5D0T - chains T and U of the 28 polymer chains in the assembly; structure by X-ray diffraction, 2.60 A resolution.

[Chain T]
Molecule: Probable proteasome subunit alpha type-7
Source organism: Saccharomyces cerevisiae (strain ATCC 204508 / S288c)
Notes: EC 3.4.25.1
UniProtKB: P21242 (PSA7_YEAST); residues -3 to 284 here correspond to UniProt positions 1-288 (UniProt number = residue number + 4)
Amino-acid sequence (288 residues; numbered -3 to 284; the number before each row is that of its first residue; numbers below 1 keep their minus sign (Met-3 is residue -3)):
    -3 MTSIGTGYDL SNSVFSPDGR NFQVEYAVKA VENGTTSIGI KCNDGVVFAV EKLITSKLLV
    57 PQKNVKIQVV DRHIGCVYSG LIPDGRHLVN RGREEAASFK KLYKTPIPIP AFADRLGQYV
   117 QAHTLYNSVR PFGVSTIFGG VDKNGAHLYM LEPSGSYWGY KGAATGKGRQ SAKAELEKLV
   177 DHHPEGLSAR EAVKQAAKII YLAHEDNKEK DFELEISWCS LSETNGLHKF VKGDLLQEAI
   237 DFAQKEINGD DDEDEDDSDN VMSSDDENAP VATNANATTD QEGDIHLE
Unresolved in the structure: -3 to 1, 245-284
UniProt features mapped onto this chain:
  - modified residue: Thr-2 (N-acetylthreonine)

[Chain U]
Molecule: Proteasome subunit alpha type-1
Source organism: Saccharomyces cerevisiae (strain ATCC 204508 / S288c)
Notes: EC 3.4.25.1
UniProtKB: P21243 (PSA1_YEAST); residues -8 to 243 here correspond to UniProt positions 1-252 (UniProt number = residue number + 9)
Amino-acid sequence (252 residues; row label = number of the first residue in the row; numbers below 1 keep their minus sign (Met-8 is residue -8)):
    -8 MSGAAAASAA GYDRHITIFS PEGRLYQVEY AFKATNQTNI NSLAVRGKDC TVVISQKKVP
    52 DKLLDPTTVS YIFCISRTIG MVVNGPIPDA RNAALRAKAE AAEFRYKYGY DMPCDVLAKR
   112 MANLSQIYTQ RAYMRPLGVI LTFVSVDEEL GPSIYKTDPA GYYVGYKATA TGPKQQEITT
   172 NLENHFKKSK IDHINEESWE KVVEFAITHM IDALGTEFSK NDLEVGVATK DKFFTLSAEN
   232 IEERLVAIAE QD
Unresolved in the structure: -8 to 1, 243

[How chain T and chain U interact]
Residue-residue contacts (65; chain T residue first):
  Thr2(T) with His6(U)
  Gly3(T) with His6(U)
  Tyr4(T) with Arg5(U); His6(U); Tyr21(U)
  Ser9(T) with Arg126(U)
  Val10(T) with His6(U); Gln18(U)
  Phe11(T) with Gln18(U), hydrogen bond (backbone-side chain); Tyr21(U); Ala22(U), hydrophobic; Ala25(U), hydrophobic; Arg126(U); Pro127(U); Gly129(U)
  Ser12(T) with Tyr21(U)
  Pro13(T) with Tyr21(U), hydrophobic; Lys24(U), hydrogen bond (backbone-side chain)
  Asp14(T) with Lys24(U)
  Gly15(T) with Tyr21(U); Ala25(U)
  Lys37(T) with Asp56(U), salt bridge
  Gln114(T) with Arg82(U), hydrogen bond (side chain-backbone); Asn83(U); Leu86(U)
  Gln117(T) with Pro79(U); Asp80(U); Asn83(U), hydrogen bond; Arg126(U)
  Thr120(T) with Arg126(U), hydrogen bond (backbone-side chain)
  Leu121(T) with Tyr124(U); Arg126(U); Leu128(U), hydrophobic
  Tyr122(T) with Tyr124(U); Met125(U), hydrophobic
  Ser150(T) with Pro79(U)
  Gly151(T) with Pro79(U)
  Ser152(T) with Ile78(U); Pro79(U)
  Tyr153(T) with Arg82(U), hydrogen bond (backbone-side chain)
  Trp154(T) with Leu55(U), hydrophobic; Thr59(U); Val60(U), hydrophobic; Ser61(U); Tyr62(U); Ile78(U), hydrophobic; Arg82(U)
  Gly155(T) with Leu55(U); Asp56(U), hydrogen bond (backbone-backbone); Thr59(U), hydrogen bond (backbone-side chain)
  Tyr156(T) with Leu54(U); Leu55(U); Asp56(U)
  Lys157(T) with Lys53(U); Leu54(U), hydrogen bond (backbone-backbone); Leu55(U); Asp56(U)
  Gly158(T) with Leu54(U), hydrogen bond (backbone-backbone)
  Lys169(T) with Asp52(U); Leu54(U)
  Leu172(T) with Leu54(U), hydrophobic
  Glu173(T) with Asp52(U); Lys53(U), salt bridge; Leu54(U)
  Asp177(T) with Lys53(U), salt bridge
Also at the interface, not in a pair above, chain T (32 interface residues in all): Asp110, Tyr145, Val176
Also at the interface, not in a pair above, chain U (29 interface residues in all): Pro57

[Summary]
The interface between chain T and chain U involves 32 residues on one side and 29 on the other, with 10
hydrogen bonds and 3 salt bridges. Among the polar pairs are Lys37(T)-Asp56(U), Glu173(T)-Lys53(U) and
Asp177(T)-Lys53(U).
Chain T is Probable proteasome subunit alpha type-7 and chain U is Proteasome subunit alpha type-1, both from
Saccharomyces cerevisiae (strain ATCC 204508 / S288c); the structure, Yeast 20S proteasome beta5-D166N mutant
in complex with MG132, was determined by X-ray diffraction, deposited together with 5CZ4, 5CZ5, 5CZ6, 5CZ7,
5CZ8, 5CZ9 and 16 further entries.
